Entry 1TV2 (X-ray diffraction, 2.00 A resolution); this record covers chain A.

[Chain A]
Name: Monomethylamine methyltransferase mtmB1
From: Methanosarcina barkeri
Notes: EC 2.1.1.-
Reference sequence: O30642 (MTMB1_METBA); residues 2-458 here correspond to UniProt positions 1-457 (UniProt number = residue number - 1)
Amino-acid sequence (458 residues; numbered 1 to 458; the number before each row is that of its first residue):
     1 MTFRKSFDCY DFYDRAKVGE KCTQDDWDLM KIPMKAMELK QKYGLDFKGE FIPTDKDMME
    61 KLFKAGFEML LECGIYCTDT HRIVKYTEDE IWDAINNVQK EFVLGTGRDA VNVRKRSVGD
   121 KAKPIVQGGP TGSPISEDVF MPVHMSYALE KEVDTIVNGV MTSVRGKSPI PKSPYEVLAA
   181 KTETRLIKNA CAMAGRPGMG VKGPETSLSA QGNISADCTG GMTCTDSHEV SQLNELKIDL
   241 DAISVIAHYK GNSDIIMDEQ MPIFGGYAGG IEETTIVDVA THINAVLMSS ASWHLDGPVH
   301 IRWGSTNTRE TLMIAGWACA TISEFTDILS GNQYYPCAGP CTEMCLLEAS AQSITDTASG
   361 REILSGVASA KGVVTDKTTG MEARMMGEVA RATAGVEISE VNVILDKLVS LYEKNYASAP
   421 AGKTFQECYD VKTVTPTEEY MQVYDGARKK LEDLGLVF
Not modelled in the structure: 1
Differences from the reference sequence: initiating methionine (1)
Disulfides: Cys341-Cys428
Covalently attached groups: 5-hydroxyamino-3-methyl-pyrrolidine-2-carboxylic acid (BG5) linked to Lys202
Small-molecule neighbours: BG5 (5-hydroxyamino-3-methyl-pyrrolidine-2-carboxylic acid): Thr131, Gly132, Val157, Glu205, Glu229, Met257, Glu259, Leu295, Gln333, Tyr335, Ser365
What the authors report for this chain:
  - binding site for BG5: Glu205
  - catalytic residues: Glu229, Glu259
  - contacts within the chain: Cys341-Cys428

[Summary]
Compound BG5 is covalently linked to Lys202. The paper reports catalytic residues Glu229 and Glu259; a binding
site for BG5 at Glu205.
Chain A is Monomethylamine methyltransferase mtmB1 (Methanosarcina barkeri); the structure, Crystal structure
of the hydroxylamine MtmB complex, was determined by X-ray diffraction, deposited together with 1TV3 and 1TV4.
